1D8W - chains B and C of the 4 polymer chains in the assembly; structure by X-ray diffraction, 1.60 A resolution.

== Chain B (and C) ==
Name: L-rhamnose isomerase
From: Escherichia coli
Notes: EC 5.3.1.14; chain C of this document is another copy of the same molecule, construct and numbering; everything in this record applies to it too
UniProt: P32170 (RHAA_ECOLI); residues 9-427 here correspond to UniProt positions 1-419 (UniProt number = residue number - 8)
Amino-acid sequence (426 residues; numbered 2 to 427; the number before each row is that of its first residue):
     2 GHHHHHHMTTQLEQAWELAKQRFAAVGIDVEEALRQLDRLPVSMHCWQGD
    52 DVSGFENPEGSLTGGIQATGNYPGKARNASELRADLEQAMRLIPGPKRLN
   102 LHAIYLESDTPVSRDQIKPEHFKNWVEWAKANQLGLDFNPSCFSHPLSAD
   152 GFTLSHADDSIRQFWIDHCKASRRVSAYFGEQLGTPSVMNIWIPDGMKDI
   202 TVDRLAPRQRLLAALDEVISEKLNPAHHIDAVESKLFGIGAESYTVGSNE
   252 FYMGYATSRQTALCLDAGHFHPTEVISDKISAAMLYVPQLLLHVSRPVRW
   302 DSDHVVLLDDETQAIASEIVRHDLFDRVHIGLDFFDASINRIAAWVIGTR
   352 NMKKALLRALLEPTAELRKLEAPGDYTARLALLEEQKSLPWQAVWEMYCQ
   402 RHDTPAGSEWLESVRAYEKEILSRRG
Not modelled in the structure: 2-9, 58-72, 427 (chain C: 2-10, 58-72, 427)
Construct notes: modified residue (9, 45, 91, 190, 198, 254, 285, 353, 398); expression tag (2-8)
Modified positions: Mse9 (selenomethionine); Mse45, Mse91, Mse190, Mse198, Mse254, Mse285, Mse353, Mse398 (selenomethionine; parent Met)
Curated features (UniProtKB/Swiss-Prot):
  - binding site (L-rhamnose): His103, Glu234 to Lys236, His270, Asp334
  - binding site (Zn(2+)): Glu234, Asp267, His294, Asp334
  - binding site (Mn(2+)): His270, Asp302, Asp304
Bound ions: Zn2+: Glu234, Asp267, His294, Asp334

== How chain B and chain C interact ==
Residue-residue contacts (79):
  Gln12(B) with Leu19(C); Gln22(C), hydrogen bond
  Gln15(B) with Leu19(C)
  Ala16(B) with Leu19(C)
  Leu19(B) with Gln12(C); Gln15(C); Ala16(C); Leu19(C), hydrophobic
  Gln22(B) with Gln12(C), hydrogen bond
  Arg23(B) with Glu397(C), salt bridge
  Tyr73(B) with Thr378(C)
  Pro273(B) with Thr274(C)
  Thr274(B) with Pro273(C); Arg300(C), hydrogen bond
  Arg300(B) with Thr274(C), hydrogen bond
  Leu308(B) with Leu381(C), hydrophobic; Glu385(C)
  Leu309(B) with Glu385(C), hydrogen bond (backbone-side chain); Lys388(C), hydrogen bond (backbone-side chain)
  Asp310(B) with Asp311(C)
  Asp311(B) with Asp310(C); Asp311(C), hydrogen bond (backbone-side chain)
  Ile340(B) with Tyr377(C), hydrophobic; Thr378(C)
  Asn341(B) with Thr378(C), hydrogen bond (backbone-side chain)
  Ala344(B) with Thr378(C)
  Ile348(B) with Leu381(C), hydrophobic; Ala382(C), hydrophobic
  Asn352(B) with Glu385(C), hydrogen bond
  Lys355(B) with Glu385(C); Glu386(C), salt bridge; Ser389(C), hydrogen bond
  Asp376(B) with Arg416(C), salt bridge
  Tyr377(B) with Ile340(C)
  Thr378(B) with Tyr73(C); Ile340(C); Asn341(C), hydrogen bond (side chain-backbone); Ala344(C)
  Ala379(B) with Leu412(C), hydrophobic; Arg416(C)
  Leu381(B) with Leu308(C), hydrophobic; Ile348(C), hydrophobic
  Ala382(B) with Ile348(C); Trp411(C), hydrophobic
  Leu383(B) with Ser409(C)
  Glu385(B) with Leu308(C); Leu309(C), hydrogen bond (side chain-backbone); Asn352(C), hydrogen bond
  Glu386(B) with Lys355(C), salt bridge; Gly408(C); Ser409(C); Trp411(C), hydrogen bond
  Lys388(B) with Leu309(C), hydrogen bond (side chain-backbone); Trp392(C); Gln393(C), hydrogen bond (backbone-side chain)
  Ser389(B) with Lys355(C), hydrogen bond; Trp392(C); Gln393(C); Glu397(C)
  Leu390(B) with Gln393(C), hydrogen bond (backbone-side chain)
  Trp392(B) with Lys388(C); Ser389(C); Gln393(C)
  Gln393(B) with Lys388(C); Ser389(C); Leu390(C), hydrogen bond (side chain-backbone); Trp392(C); Gln393(C), hydrogen bond
  Glu397(B) with Arg23(C), salt bridge; Ser389(C)
  Gly408(B) with Glu386(C)
  Ser409(B) with Leu383(C); Glu386(C)
  Trp411(B) with Ala382(C), hydrophobic; Glu386(C), hydrogen bond
  Leu412(B) with Ala379(C), hydrophobic
  Arg416(B) with Leu371(C); Asp376(C), salt bridge; Ala379(C)
Other interface residues (no listed pair), chain B (45 interface residues in all): Val306, Arg351, Leu371, Trp396, Ala407
Other interface residues (no listed pair), chain C (47 interface residues in all): Val276, Arg297, Val306, Arg351, Trp396, Ala407

== Summary ==
The interface between chain B and chain C involves 45 residues on one side and 47 on the other, with 21
hydrogen bonds and 6 salt bridges. Polar pairs include Arg23(B)-Glu397(C), Lys355(B)-Glu386(C) and
Asp376(B)-Arg416(C).
Chain B and chain C are both L-rhamnose isomerase (Escherichia coli); the structure, L-rhamnose isomerase, was
determined by X-ray diffraction together with 1DE5 and 1DE6 from the same study.
